7YFE - chains E and R of the 25 polymer chains in the assembly; structure by electron microscopy, 3.40 A resolution.

== Chain E ==
Protein: RNA helicase
From: Mammalian orthoreovirus 3
Notes: EC 3.6.4.13
Reference sequence: C9E874 (C9E874_9REOV); numbering as in UniProt (aligned over 1-1275)
Amino-acid sequence (1275 residues; each row starts with the number of its first residue):
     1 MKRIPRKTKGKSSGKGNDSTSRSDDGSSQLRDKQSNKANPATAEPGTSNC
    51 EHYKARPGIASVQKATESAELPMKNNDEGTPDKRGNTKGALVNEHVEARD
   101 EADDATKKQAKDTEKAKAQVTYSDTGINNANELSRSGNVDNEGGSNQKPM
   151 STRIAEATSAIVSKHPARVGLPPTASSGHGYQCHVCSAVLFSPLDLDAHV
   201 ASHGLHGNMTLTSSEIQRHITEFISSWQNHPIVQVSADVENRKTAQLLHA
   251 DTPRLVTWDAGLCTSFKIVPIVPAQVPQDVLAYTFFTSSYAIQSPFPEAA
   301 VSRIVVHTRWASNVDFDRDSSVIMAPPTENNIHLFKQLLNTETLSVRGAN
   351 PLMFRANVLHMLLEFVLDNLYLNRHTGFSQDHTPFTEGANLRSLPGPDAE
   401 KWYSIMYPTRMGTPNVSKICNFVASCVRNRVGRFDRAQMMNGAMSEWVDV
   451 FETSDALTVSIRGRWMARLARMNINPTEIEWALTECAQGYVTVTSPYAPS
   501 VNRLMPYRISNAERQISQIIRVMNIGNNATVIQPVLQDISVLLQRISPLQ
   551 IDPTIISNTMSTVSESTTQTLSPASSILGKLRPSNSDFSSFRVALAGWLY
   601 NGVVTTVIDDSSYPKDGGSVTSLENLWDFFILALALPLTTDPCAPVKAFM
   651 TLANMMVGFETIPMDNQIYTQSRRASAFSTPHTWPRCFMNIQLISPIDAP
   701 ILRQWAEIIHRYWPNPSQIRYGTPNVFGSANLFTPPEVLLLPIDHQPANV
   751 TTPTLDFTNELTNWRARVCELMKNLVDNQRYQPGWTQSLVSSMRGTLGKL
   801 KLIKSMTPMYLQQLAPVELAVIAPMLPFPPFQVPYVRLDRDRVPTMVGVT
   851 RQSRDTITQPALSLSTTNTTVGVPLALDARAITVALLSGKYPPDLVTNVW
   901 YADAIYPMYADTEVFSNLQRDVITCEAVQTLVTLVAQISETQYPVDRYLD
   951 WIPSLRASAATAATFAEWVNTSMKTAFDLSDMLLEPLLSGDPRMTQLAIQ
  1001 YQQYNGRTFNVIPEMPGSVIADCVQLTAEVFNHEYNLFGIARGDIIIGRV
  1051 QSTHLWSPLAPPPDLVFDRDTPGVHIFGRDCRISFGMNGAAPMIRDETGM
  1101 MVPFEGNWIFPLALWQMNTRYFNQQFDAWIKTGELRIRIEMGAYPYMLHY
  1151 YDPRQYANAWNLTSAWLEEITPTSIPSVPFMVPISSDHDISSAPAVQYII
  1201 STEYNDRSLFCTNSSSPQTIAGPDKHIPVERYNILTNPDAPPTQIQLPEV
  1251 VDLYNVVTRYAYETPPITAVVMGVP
Not modelled in the structure: 1-214

== Chain R ==
Protein: RNA-directed RNA polymerase
From: Mammalian orthoreovirus 3
Notes: EC 2.7.7.48
Reference sequence: C9E870 (C9E870_9REOV); numbering as in UniProt (aligned over 1-1267)
Amino-acid sequence (1267 residues; row label = number of the first residue in the row):
     1 MSSMILTQFGPFIESISGITDQSNDVFENAAKAFSMFTRSDVYKALDEIP
    51 FSEDAMLPIPPTIYTKPSHDSYYYIDALNRVRRKTYQGPDDVYVPNCSIV
   101 ELLEPHETLTSYGRLSEAIENRAKDGDSQARIATTYGRIAESQARQIKAP
   151 LEKFVLALLVAEAGGSLYDPVLQKYDEIPGLSHNCPLWCFREICRHISGP
   201 LPDRAPYLYLSAGVFWLMSPRMTSAIPPLLSDLVNLAILQQTAGLDPSLV
   251 RLGVQICLHAAASSSYAWFILKTKSIFPQNTLHSMYESLEGGYCPNLEWL
   301 EPRSDYKFMYMGAMPLSTKYARSAPSNDKKARELGEKYGLSSVVSELRRR
   351 TKTYSKHDFTSVRYIRDAMACTSGIFLVRTPTETVLQEYTQSPEIKVPIP
   401 QKDWTGPIGEIRILKDTTSSIARYLYRTWYLAAARMAAQPRTWDPLFQAI
   451 MRSQYVTARGGSGATLRESLYAINVSLPDFKGLPVKAATKIFQAAQLANL
   501 PFSHTSVAILADTSMGLRNQVQRRPRSIMPLNVPQQQVSAPHTLTADYIN
   551 YHMNLSTTSGSAVIEKVIPLGVYASSPPNQSINIDISACDASITWDFFLS
   601 VIMAAIHEGVASSSIGKPFMGVPASIVNDESVVGVRAARPISGMQNMIQH
   651 LSKLYKRGFSYRVNDSFSPGNDFTHMTTTFPSGSTATSTEHTANNSTMME
   701 TFLTVWGPEHTDDPDVLRLMKSLTIQRNYVCQGDDGLMIIDGNTAGKVNS
   751 ETIQKMLELISKYGEEFGWKYDIAYDGTAEYLKLYFIFGCRIPNLSRHPI
   801 VGKERANSSAEEPWPAILDQIMGIFFNGVHDGLQWQRWIRYSWALCCAFS
   851 RQRTMTGESVGYLQYPMWSFVYWGLPLVKVFGSDPWIFSWYMPTGDLGMY
   901 SWISLIRPLMTRWMVANGYVTDKCSPVFGNADYRKCFNELKLYQGYYMAQ
   951 LPRNPKKSGRAAPREVREQFTQALSDYLMQNPELKSRVLRGRSEWEKYGA
  1001 GIIHNPPSLFDVPHKWYQGAQEAATATREELAEMDETLMRARKHSYSSFS
  1051 KLLEAYLLVKWRMCEAREPSVDLRLPLCAGIDPLNSDPFLKMVSVGPMLQ
  1101 STRKYFAQTLFMAKTVSGLDVNAIDSALLRLRTLGADKKALTAQLLMVGL
  1151 QESEADALAGKIMLQDVNTVQLARVVNLAVPDTWMSLDFDTMFKHHVKLL
  1201 PKDGRHLNTDIPPRMGWLRAILRFLGAGMAMTATGVAVDIYLEDIHGGGR
  1251 SLGQRFMTWMRQEGRSA
Not modelled in the structure: 1-2, 855-860, 1264-1267

== Chain E / chain R interface ==
Contacting residue pairs (33):
  Gln234(E) with Val632(R); Val633(R)
  Ala237(E) with Lys415(R)
  Asp238(E) with Ile413(R)
  Asn241(E) with Ala611(R)
  Pro534(E) with Ser612(R)
  Gln537(E) with Ser613(R), hydrogen bond (side chain-backbone); Lys617(R)
  Pro553(E) with Glu1152(R); Ser1153(R); Asp1156(R)
  Thr554(E) with Glu1152(R); Asp1156(R)
  Ser557(E) with Lys1138(R), hydrogen bond; Asp1156(R)
  Asn558(E) with Lys1139(R)
  Thr567(E) with Arg1214(R)
  Thr568(E) with Pro1213(R)
  Ser572(E) with Leu1164(R)
  Ser575(E) with Lys1161(R); Leu1164(R); Gln1165(R)
  Leu578(E) with Ala1157(R); Gly1160(R)
  Gly579(E) with Lys1161(R)
  Pro583(E) with Ser1153(R), hydrogen bond (backbone-side chain); Glu1154(R); Ala1157(R)
  Ser584(E) with Gln1151(R); Glu1154(R), hydrogen bond
  Asn585(E) with Gln1151(R), hydrogen bond; Ser1153(R)
  Ser586(E) with Pro440(R)
Interface residues without a listed pair, chain E (24 interface residues in all): Arg242, Ser561, Glu565, Thr570
Interface residues without a listed pair, chain R (26 interface residues in all): Asp416, Glu608, Asp1166

== Summary ==
24 residues of chain E face 26 of chain R across their interface, with 5 hydrogen bonds. Polar contacts
include Gln537(E)-Ser613(R), Ser557(E)-Lys1138(R) and Pro583(E)-Ser1153(R).
Chain E is RNA helicase and chain R is RNA-directed RNA polymerase, both from Mammalian orthoreovirus 3; the
structure, In situ structure of polymerase complex of mammalian reovirus in virion, was determined by electron
microscopy together with 7YED, 7YEV, 7YEZ and 7YF0 from the same study.
